PDB entry 5DMM | X-ray diffraction, 1.78 A resolution | chain A

[Chain A]
Molecule: Homocysteine S-methyltransferase
From: Escherichia coli (strain K12)
Notes: EC 2.1.1.10
Reference sequence: Q47690 (MMUM_ECOLI); residues 1-310 here = UniProt positions 1-310
Chain sequence (310 residues; row label = number of the first residue in the row):
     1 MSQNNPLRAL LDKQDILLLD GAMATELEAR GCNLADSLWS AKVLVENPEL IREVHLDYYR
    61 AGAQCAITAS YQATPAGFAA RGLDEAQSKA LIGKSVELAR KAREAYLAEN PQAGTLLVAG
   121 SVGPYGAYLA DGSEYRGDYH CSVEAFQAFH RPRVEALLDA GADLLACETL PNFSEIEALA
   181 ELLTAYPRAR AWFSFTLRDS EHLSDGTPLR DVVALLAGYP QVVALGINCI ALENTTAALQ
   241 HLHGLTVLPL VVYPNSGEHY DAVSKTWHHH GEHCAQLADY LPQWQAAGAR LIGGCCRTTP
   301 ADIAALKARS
Unresolved in the structure: 1-4, 258-275
UniProt features mapped onto this chain:
  - binding site (Zn(2+)): C229, C295, C296
Covalently attached groups: beta-mercaptoethanol (BME) linked to C296
Ion coordination: Zn2+ site 1: E104, D138, H140; Zn2+ site 2: E109, E144; Zn2+ site 3: C229, C295 (together with 2-amino-4-mercapto-butyric acid)
Ligand contacts: 2-amino-4-mercapto-butyric acid (HCS): I67, T68, Y71, S121, Y135, E168, T169, N228, C229, Y253, C295

[Overview]
Bound to chain A: 2-amino-4-mercapto-butyric acid. The Zn2+ site 1 is built by E104, D138 and H140. E109 and
E144 coordinate Zn2+ site 2. Curated annotation (UniProt) lists 3 Zn2+-binding residues.
Chain A is Homocysteine S-methyltransferase (Escherichia coli (strain K12)); the structure, Crystal Structure
of the Homocysteine Methyltransferase MmuM from Escherichia coli, Metallated form, was determined by X-ray
diffraction, deposited together with 5DML and 5DMN.
